8PKA - chains A and D of the 4 polymer chains in the assembly; structure by electron microscopy, 2.75 A resolution.

Chain A:
Molecule: Cysteine desulfurase
Organism: Homo sapiens
Notes: EC 2.8.1.7
Reference sequence: Q9Y697 (NFS1_HUMAN); residue numbers follow UniProt; this construct covers 56-457
Chain sequence (404 residues; numbered 54 to 457; the number before each row is that of its first residue):
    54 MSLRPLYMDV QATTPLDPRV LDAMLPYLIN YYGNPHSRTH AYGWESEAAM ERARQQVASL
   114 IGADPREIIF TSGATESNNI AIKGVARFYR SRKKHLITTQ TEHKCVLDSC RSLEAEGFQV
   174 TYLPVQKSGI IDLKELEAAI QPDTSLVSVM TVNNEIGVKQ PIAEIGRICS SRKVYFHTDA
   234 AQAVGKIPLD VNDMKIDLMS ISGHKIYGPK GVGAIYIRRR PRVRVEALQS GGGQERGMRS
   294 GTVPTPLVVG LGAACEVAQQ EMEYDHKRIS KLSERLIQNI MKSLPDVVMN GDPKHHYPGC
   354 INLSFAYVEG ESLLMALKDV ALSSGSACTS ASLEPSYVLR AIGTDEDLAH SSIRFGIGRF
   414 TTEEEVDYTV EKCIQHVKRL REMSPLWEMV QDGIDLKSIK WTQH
Unresolved in the structure: 54-55
Differences from the reference sequence: initiating methionine (54); expression tag (55)
UniProt features mapped onto this chain:
  - active site: Cys381 (Cysteine persulfide intermediate)
  - binding site (pyridoxal 5'-phosphate): Ala127, Thr128, Gln235, Ser255, His257, Thr295
  - binding site ([2Fe-2S] cluster): Cys381
  - binding site (Zn(2+)): Cys381
  - modified residue: Lys258 (N6-(pyridoxal phosphate)lysine), Cys381 (Cysteine persulfide)
Covalently attached groups: pyridoxal phosphate (PLP) linked to Lys258
Metal / ion sites: Fe2+: Cys381 (shared with Asp71(D), Cys95(D) of chain D)
Residues lining bound ligands: pyridoxal phosphate (PLP): Gly126, Ala127, Thr128, Asn131, His156, Cys158, Met203, Asn207, Asp232, Ala234, Gln235, Ser255, His257
From the paper describing this entry:
  - Fe2+ coordination: Cys381

Chain D:
Molecule: Iron-sulfur cluster assembly enzyme ISCU
Organism: Homo sapiens
Reference sequence: Q9H1K1 (ISCU_HUMAN); residue numbers follow UniProt; this construct covers 35-167
Chain sequence (143 residues; each row starts with the number of its first residue):
    33 MAYHKKVVDH YENPRNVGSL DKTSKNVGTG LVGAPACGDV MKLQIQVDEK GKIVDARFKT
    93 FGCGSAIASS SLATEWVKGK TVEEALTIKN TDIAKELCLP PVKLHCSMLA EDAIKAALAD
   153 YKLKQEPKKG EAEKKLEHHH HHH
Unresolved in the structure: 33-34, 159-175
Differences from the reference sequence: initiating methionine (33); expression tag (34, 168-175)
UniProt features mapped onto this chain:
  - active site (Cysteine persulfide intermediate): Cys69, Cys138
  - binding site (Zn(2+)): Asp71, Cys95, Cys138
  - site: Tyr35 (Mediates ISCU dimerization and de novo [2Fe-2S] cluster assembly)
  - modified residue (Cysteine persulfide): Cys69, Cys138
Metal / ion sites: Fe2+: Asp71, Cys95 (shared with Cys381(A) of chain A)
From the paper describing this entry:
  - Fe2+ coordination: Asp71, Cys95
  - conformationally variable residues: His137
  - Fe2+ coordination through a water molecule: His137

Chain A / chain D interface:
Residue-residue contacts (56; chain A residue first):
  Tyr360(A) - Phe93(D)
  Val361(A) - Phe93(D)
  Glu362(A) - Phe93(D)
  Glu362(A) - Gly94(D)
  Glu362(A) - Cys95(D)  hydrogen bond (side chain-backbone)
  Glu364(A) - Tyr35(D)
  Glu364(A) - Cys95(D)
  Glu364(A) - Gly96(D)  hydrogen bond (side chain-backbone)
  Ser365(A) - Tyr43(D)  hydrogen bond (backbone-side chain)
  Ser365(A) - Gly94(D)
  Ser365(A) - Ile99(D)
  Met368(A) - Tyr35(D)
  Met368(A) - Tyr43(D)  hydrophobic
  Met368(A) - Gly96(D)
  Ala369(A) - Tyr43(D)  hydrogen bond (backbone-side chain)
  Lys371(A) - Glu44(D)  salt bridge
  Cys381(A) - Asp71(D)
  Cys381(A) - Cys95(D)  hydrophobic
  Cys381(A) - Lys135(D)  hydrogen bond (backbone-side chain)
  Ala384(A) - Val134(D)
  Leu386(A) - Val134(D)
  Leu386(A) - His137(D)
  His403(A) - Cys69(D)
  His403(A) - Gly70(D)  hydrogen bond (side chain-backbone)
  His403(A) - Asp71(D)
  Arg432(A) - Tyr43(D)
  Leu433(A) - Tyr43(D)
  Glu435(A) - Lys91(D)  hydrogen bond (backbone-side chain)
  Met436(A) - Val49(D)  hydrophobic
  Met436(A) - Lys91(D)
  Met436(A) - Thr92(D)  hydrogen bond (backbone-backbone)
  Met436(A) - Ile99(D)  hydrophobic
  Ser437(A) - Lys91(D)
  Ser437(A) - Thr92(D)
  Ser437(A) - Phe93(D)
  Pro438(A) - Val72(D)
  Pro438(A) - Lys91(D)
  Pro438(A) - Thr92(D)
  Pro438(A) - Phe93(D)
  Leu439(A) - Phe93(D)  hydrophobic
  Glu441(A) - Ser51(D)  hydrogen bond
  Glu441(A) - Lys74(D)
  Glu441(A) - Lys91(D)  salt bridge
  Met442(A) - Leu63(D)  hydrophobic
  Lys453(A) - Leu63(D)
  Trp454(A) - Leu63(D)  hydrophobic
  Trp454(A) - Val64(D)
  Trp454(A) - Gly65(D)
  Trp454(A) - Val72(D)
  Thr455(A) - Leu63(D)  hydrogen bond (side chain-backbone)
  Thr455(A) - Val64(D)
  Thr455(A) - Gly65(D)  hydrogen bond (backbone-backbone)
  Gln456(A) - Gly65(D)
  Gln456(A) - Ala66(D)  hydrogen bond (side chain-backbone)
  His457(A) - Gly65(D)  hydrogen bond (backbone-backbone)
  His457(A) - Pro67(D)
Also at the interface, not in a pair above, chain A (31 interface residues in all): Leu366, Leu367, Ser383, Asp400, Ser404
Also at the interface, not in a pair above, chain D (26 interface residues in all): Asp144
From the paper, about this interface:
  - specific contacts: Cys381(A)-Cys95(D), Cys381(A)-Cys69(D)

Summary:
31 residues of chain A face 26 of chain D across their interface; the contacts include 13 hydrogen bonds and 2
salt bridges. Among the polar pairs are Lys371(A)-Glu44(D), Glu441(A)-Lys91(D) and Glu362(A)-Cys95(D). The
paper describes contacts between Cys381(A) and Cys95(D) and Cys381(A) and Cys69(D). From the paper: Fe2+
coordination by Cys381(A) and Asp71(D) among others; water-mediated Fe2+ coordination by His137(D).
Here chain A is Cysteine desulfurase and chain D is Iron-sulfur cluster assembly enzyme ISCU, both from Homo
sapiens. Entry 8PKA (Structure of the human mitochondrial iron-sulfur cluster biosynthesis complex during
persulfide transfer (without frataxin)) was determined by electron microscopy together with 8PK8 and 8PK9 from
the same study.
